PDB entry 7DO7 | X-ray diffraction, 1.57 A resolution | chains A and B

Chain A (and B):
Molecule: Short-chain dehydrogenase/reductase SDR
Organism: Azotobacter vinelandii (strain DJ / ATCC BAA-1303)
Notes: chain B of this document is another copy of the same molecule, construct and numbering; everything in this record applies to it too
UniProt: C1DMX5 (C1DMX5_AZOVD); numbering as in UniProt (aligned over 2-256)
Amino-acid sequence (267 residues; row label = number of the first residue in the row; numbers below 1 keep their minus sign (Met-10 is residue -10)):
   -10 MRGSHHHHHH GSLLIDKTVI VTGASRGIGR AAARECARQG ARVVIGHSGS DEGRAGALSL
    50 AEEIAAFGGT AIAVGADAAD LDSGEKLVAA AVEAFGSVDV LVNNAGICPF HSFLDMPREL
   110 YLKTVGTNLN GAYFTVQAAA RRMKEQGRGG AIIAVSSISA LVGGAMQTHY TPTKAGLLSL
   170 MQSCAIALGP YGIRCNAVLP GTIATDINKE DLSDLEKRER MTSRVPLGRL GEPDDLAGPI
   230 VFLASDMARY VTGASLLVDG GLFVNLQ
Disordered / not traced: -10 to 0
Differences from the reference sequence: initiating methionine (-10); expression tag (-9 to 1)
Residues lining bound ligands:
  - NAD (nicotinamide-adenine-dinucleotide): Gly12, Ala13, Ser14, Arg15, Gly16, Ile17, Gly18, His36, Ser37, Ala65, Asp66, Ala67, Ala68, Asn93, Ala94, Gly95, Ile96, Thr116, Val144, Ser145, Ser146, Tyr159, Lys163, Pro189, Gly190, Thr191, Ile192, Thr194, Asp195, Ile196, Asn197
  - beta-L-rhamnopyranose (RM4), molecule 1: Glu24, Asp223, Ala226, Gly227
  - beta-L-rhamnopyranose (RM4), molecule 2: Cys97, Phe99, Ser146, Ile147, Ser148, Gln156, Tyr159, Gly190, Thr191, Ile196, Asn197, Met210, Gln256
  - beta-L-rhamnopyranose (RM4), molecule 3: Asp235, Met236, Arg238
UniProt features mapped onto this chain:
  - active site: Ser146 (Proton donor), Tyr159 (Proton acceptor), Lys163 (Lowers pKa of active site Tyr)
  - binding site (NADP(+)): Gly12, Ser14, Arg15, Ile17, Ser37, Asp66, Ala67, Asn93, Tyr159, Lys163, Ile192
  - binding site (beta-L-rhamnose): Ser146, Ser148, Gln156, Tyr159, Thr191, Asn197
  - mutagenesis: Arg15 (R15T: Increases specificity toward NAD(+). Shows a strong decrease in catalytic efficiency with NADP(+)), Ser37 (S37H: Increases specificity toward NAD(+). Shows a strong decrease in catalytic efficiency with NADP(+) and an increase in catalytic efficiency with NAD(+)), Phe99 (F99A/Y: Shows a strong decrease in catalytic efficiency with L-rhamnose, L-lyxose and L-mannose), Gln156 (Q156A: Almost loss of activity with L-rhamnose as substrate), Thr191 (T191F: Retains 4% of wild-type activity with L-rhamnose as substrate), Ile196 (I196A: Shows a strong decrease in catalytic efficiency with L-rhamnose as substrate, but does not affect catalytic efficiency with L-lyxose and L-mannose), Asp200 (D200A: Retains 16% of wild-type activity with L-rhamnose as substrate; D200H: Retains 22% of wild-type activity with L-rhamnose as substrate)

Interface between chain A and chain B:
Contacting residue pairs (73; chain A residue first):
  Leu2(A) - Met236(B)  hydrophobic
  Gln171(A) - Val253(B)
  Ala174(A) - Pro215(B)
  Ile175(A) - Val253(B)
  Ile175(A) - Asn254(B)
  Ile175(A) - Gln256(B)
  Gly178(A) - Pro215(B)
  Gly178(A) - Leu216(B)
  Pro179(A) - Pro215(B)
  Thr191(A) - Tyr239(B)
  Ile192(A) - Tyr239(B)  hydrophobic
  Val214(A) - Tyr239(B)
  Pro215(A) - Ala174(B)
  Pro215(A) - Gly178(B)
  Pro215(A) - Pro179(B)
  Leu216(A) - Gly178(B)
  Leu216(A) - Arg238(B)
  Leu216(A) - Thr241(B)
  Arg218(A) - Tyr239(B)  hydrogen bond (backbone-side chain)
  Leu219(A) - Tyr239(B)
  Gly220(A) - Tyr239(B)  hydrogen bond (backbone-side chain)
  Asp224(A) - Arg238(B)  salt bridge
  Asp224(A) - Tyr239(B)
  Gly227(A) - Phe231(B)
  Gly227(A) - Met236(B)
  Pro228(A) - Phe231(B)  hydrophobic
  Pro228(A) - Met236(B)
  Val230(A) - Met236(B)  hydrophobic
  Phe231(A) - Gly227(B)
  Phe231(A) - Pro228(B)  hydrophobic
  Phe231(A) - Phe231(B)  hydrophobic
  Phe231(A) - Met236(B)
  Phe231(A) - Leu245(B)  hydrophobic
  Met236(A) - Leu2(B)  hydrophobic
  Met236(A) - Gly227(B)
  Met236(A) - Pro228(B)
  Met236(A) - Phe231(B)
  Arg238(A) - Leu216(B)
  Arg238(A) - Asp224(B)
  Tyr239(A) - Thr191(B)
  Tyr239(A) - Ile192(B)  hydrophobic
  Tyr239(A) - Val214(B)
  Tyr239(A) - Arg218(B)  hydrogen bond (side chain-backbone)
  Tyr239(A) - Leu219(B)
  Tyr239(A) - Gly220(B)  hydrogen bond (side chain-backbone)
  Tyr239(A) - Asp224(B)
  Tyr239(A) - Val247(B)
  Tyr239(A) - Asp248(B)  hydrogen bond (backbone-backbone)
  Tyr239(A) - Gly249(B)  hydrogen bond (backbone-backbone)
  Val240(A) - Leu246(B)
  Val240(A) - Val247(B)  hydrophobic
  Thr241(A) - Leu216(B)
  Thr241(A) - Asp248(B)
  Thr241(A) - Gly249(B)
  Thr241(A) - Gly250(B)  hydrogen bond (backbone-backbone)
  Gly242(A) - Val253(B)
  Ala243(A) - Leu246(B)
  Ser244(A) - Ser244(B)
  Leu245(A) - Phe231(B)  hydrophobic
  Leu246(A) - Val240(B)
  Leu246(A) - Ala243(B)
  Val247(A) - Tyr239(B)
  Val247(A) - Val240(B)  hydrophobic
  Asp248(A) - Tyr239(B)  hydrogen bond (backbone-backbone)
  Asp248(A) - Thr241(B)
  Gly249(A) - Tyr239(B)  hydrogen bond (backbone-backbone)
  Gly249(A) - Thr241(B)
  Gly250(A) - Thr241(B)  hydrogen bond (backbone-backbone)
  Val253(A) - Gln171(B)
  Val253(A) - Ile175(B)
  Val253(A) - Gly242(B)
  Asn254(A) - Ile175(B)
  Gln256(A) - Ile175(B)
Other interface residues (no listed pair), chain A (39 interface residues in all): Arg183, Asp223, Leu255
Other interface residues (no listed pair), chain B (40 interface residues in all): Arg183, Glu221, Val230, Phe252, Leu255

In short:
39 residues of chain A and 40 residues of chain B are in contact, with 10 hydrogen bonds and 1 salt bridge.
Polar contacts include Asp224(A)-Arg238(B), Arg218(A)-Tyr239(B) and Gly220(A)-Tyr239(B). Chain A binds NAD and
3 copies of beta-L-rhamnopyranose.
Both chains are Short-chain dehydrogenase/reductase SDR (Azotobacter vinelandii (strain DJ / ATCC BAA-1303)).
Entry 7DO7 (Crystal structure of Azotobacter vinelandii L-rhamnose 1-dehydrogenase(NAD and L-rhamnose
bound-form)) was determined by X-ray diffraction, deposited together with 7B81, 7DO5 and 7DO6.
